7PXB - chains C and D of the 7 polymer chains in the assembly; structure by electron microscopy, 4.00 A resolution.

Chain C (and D):
Protein: AAA ATPase forming ring-shaped complexes
Organism: Mycobacterium tuberculosis
Notes: chain D of this document is another copy of the same molecule, construct and numbering; everything in this record applies to it too
UniProt: A0A045JPX7 (A0A045JPX7_MYCTX); residues 1-609 here = UniProt positions 1-609
Sequence (609 residues; numbered 1 to 609; the number before each row is that of its first residue):
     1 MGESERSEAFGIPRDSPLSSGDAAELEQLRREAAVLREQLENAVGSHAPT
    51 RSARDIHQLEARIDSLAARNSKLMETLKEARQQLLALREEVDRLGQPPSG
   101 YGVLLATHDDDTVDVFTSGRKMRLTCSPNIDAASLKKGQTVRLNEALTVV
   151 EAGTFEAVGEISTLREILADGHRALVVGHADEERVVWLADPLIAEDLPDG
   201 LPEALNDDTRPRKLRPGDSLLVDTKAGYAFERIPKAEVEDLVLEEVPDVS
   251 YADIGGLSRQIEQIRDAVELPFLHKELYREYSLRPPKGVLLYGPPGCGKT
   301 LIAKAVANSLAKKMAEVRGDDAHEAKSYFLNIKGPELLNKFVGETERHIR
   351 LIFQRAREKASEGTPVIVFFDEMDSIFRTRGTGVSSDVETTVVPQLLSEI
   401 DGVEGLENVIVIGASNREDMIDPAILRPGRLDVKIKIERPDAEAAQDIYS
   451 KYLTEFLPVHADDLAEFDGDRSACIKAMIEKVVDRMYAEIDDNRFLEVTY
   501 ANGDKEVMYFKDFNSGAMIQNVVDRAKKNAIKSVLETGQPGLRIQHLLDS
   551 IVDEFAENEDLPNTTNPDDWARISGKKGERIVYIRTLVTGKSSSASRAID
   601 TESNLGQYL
Disordered / not traced: 1-96, 194-210, 316-325, 588-609 (chain D: 1-96, 194-210, 316-325, 378-389, 588-609)
Small-molecule neighbours: ATP (adenosine-5'-triphosphate): Asp253, Ile254, Gly255, Pro295, Gly296, Cys297, Gly298, Lys299, Thr300, Leu301, Asp371, Ile448, Tyr452, Gly516, Ala517, Gln520
Reported in the primary citation:
  - mutagenesis - K340A: abolished catalytic activity on ATP
  - mutagenesis - K340A: decreased catalytic activity on PupDHFR

Chain C / chain D interface:
Pairs across the interface (43; chain C residue first):
  Pro97(C) - Arg123(D)
  Pro97(C) - Thr125(D)
  Pro98(C) - Arg123(D)
  Pro98(C) - Leu124(D)  hydrophobic
  Ser99(C) - Met122(D)
  Ser99(C) - Arg123(D)  hydrogen bond (backbone-backbone)
  Tyr101(C) - Asp114(D)  hydrogen bond
  Tyr101(C) - Lys121(D)
  Tyr101(C) - Met122(D)
  Tyr101(C) - Arg123(D)
  Arg142(C) - Arg123(D)
  Glu156(C) - Lys121(D)  salt bridge
  Ala157(C) - Arg173(D)  hydrogen bond (backbone-side chain)
  Ala157(C) - Val185(D)
  Ala157(C) - Trp187(D)  hydrophobic
  Val158(C) - Val185(D)
  Val158(C) - Trp187(D)
  Gly159(C) - Arg184(D)
  Gly159(C) - Val185(D)
  Glu160(C) - Glu182(D)
  Glu160(C) - Glu183(D)
  Glu160(C) - Arg184(D)  salt bridge
  Ile161(C) - Leu175(D)  hydrophobic
  Ile161(C) - Glu183(D)  hydrogen bond (backbone-backbone)
  Ile161(C) - Val185(D)  hydrophobic
  His179(C) - Ala180(D)
  His179(C) - Asp181(D)
  His179(C) - Glu182(D)
  Glu231(C) - Arg173(D)  salt bridge
  Pro234(C) - Glu166(D)
  Ala236(C) - Glu166(D)
  Lys333(C) - Arg427(D)
  Pro458(C) - Glu280(D)
  Pro458(C) - Tyr281(D)  hydrophobic
  Lys527(C) - Tyr281(D)  hydrogen bond (side chain-backbone)
  Lys527(C) - Ser282(D)  hydrogen bond (side chain-backbone)
  Lys527(C) - Leu283(D)
  Ile531(C) - Tyr278(D)  hydrophobic
  Ile531(C) - Tyr281(D)  hydrophobic
  Val534(C) - Tyr281(D)
  Leu535(C) - Leu270(D)  hydrophobic
  Leu535(C) - His274(D)
  Leu535(C) - Leu277(D)  hydrophobic
Interface residues without a listed pair, chain C (26 interface residues in all): Gly100, Ile233, Glu336, His348, Pro540
Interface residues without a listed pair, chain D (28 interface residues in all): Leu168, Val186, Thr390

Summary:
26 residues of chain C and 28 residues of chain D are in contact; the contacts include 6 hydrogen bonds and 3
salt bridges. Among the polar pairs are Glu156(C)-Lys121(D), Glu160(C)-Arg184(D) and Glu231(C)-Arg173(D). The
paper reports that K340A of chain C abolishes catalytic activity on ATP; K340A of chain C reduces catalytic
activity on PupDHFR.
Both chains are AAA ATPase forming ring-shaped complexes (Mycobacterium tuberculosis). Entry 7PXB
(Substrate-engaged mycobacterial Proteasome-associated ATPase - focused 3D refinement (state B)) was
determined by electron microscopy, deposited together with 7PX9, 7PXA, 7PXC and 7PXD.
